PDB entry 6G78 | X-ray diffraction, 2.50 A resolution | chain A

== Chain A ==
Protein: Ribosomal protein S6 kinase alpha-6
Organism: Homo sapiens
Notes: EC 2.7.11.1
UniProt: Q9UK32 (KS6A6_HUMAN); residue numbers follow UniProt; this construct covers 48-349
Sequence (307 residues; each row starts with the number of its first residue):
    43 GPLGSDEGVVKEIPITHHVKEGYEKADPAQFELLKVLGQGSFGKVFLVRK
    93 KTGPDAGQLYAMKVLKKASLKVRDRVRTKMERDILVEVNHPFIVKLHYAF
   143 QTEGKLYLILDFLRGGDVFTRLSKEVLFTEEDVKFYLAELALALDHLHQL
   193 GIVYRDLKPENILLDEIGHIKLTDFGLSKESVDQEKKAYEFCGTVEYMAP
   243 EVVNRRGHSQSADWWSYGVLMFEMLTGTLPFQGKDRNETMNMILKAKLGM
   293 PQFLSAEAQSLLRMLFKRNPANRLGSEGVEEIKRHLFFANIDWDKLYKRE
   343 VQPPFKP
Not modelled in the structure: 43-50, 117-124, 227-234
Differences from the reference sequence: expression tag (43-47); engineered mutation Glu232 (Ser in Q9UK32)
Ligand contacts: AMP-PNP (ANP; phosphoaminophosphonic acid-adenylate ester): Leu79, Gly80, Gln81, Gly82, Ser83, Phe84, Gly85, Val87, Ala103, Lys105, Val136, Asp153, Phe154, Leu155, Asp198, Lys200, Glu202, Asn203, Leu205, Thr215, Lys221
Curated features (UniProtKB/Swiss-Prot):
  - active site: Asp198 (Proton acceptor)
  - binding site (ATP): Leu79 to Val87, Lys105
  - natural variant: Tyr140 (Y140C: In a lung large cell carcinoma sample), Ser258 (S258T: In a lung adenocarcinoma sample)
From the paper describing this entry:
  - binding site for AMP-PNP: Leu79, Phe84, Val87, Ala103, Lys105, Asp153, Leu155, Lys200, Asn203, Leu205, Thr215, Lys221
  - contacts within the chain: Asp216-Lys221

== Overview ==
Chain A binds AMP-PNP. From UniProt: active-site residue Asp198 and 10 ATP-binding residues. The paper reports
a binding site for AMP-PNP at Leu79, Phe84 and Val87 among others; contacts within the chain involving Lys221
and Asp216.
Chain A is Ribosomal protein S6 kinase alpha-6 (Homo sapiens); the structure, RSK4 N-terminal Kinase Domain
S232E in complex with AMP-PNP, was determined by X-ray diffraction (same publication as 6G76 and 6G77).
